PDB entry 9C29 | electron microscopy, 8.00 A resolution (low resolution: residue-level contacts below are approximate; hydrogen-bond / salt-bridge calls are withheld) | chains A and I of the 20 polymer chains in the assembly

# Chain A (and I)
Protein: Integrase
Source organism: HIV-1 06TG.HT008
Notes: EC 2.7.7.-, 3.1.-.-; chain I of this document is another copy of the same molecule, construct and numbering; everything in this record applies to it too
UniProtKB: P12497 (POL_HV1N5); residues 1-288 here correspond to UniProt positions 1148-1435 (UniProt number = residue number + 1147)
Sequence (288 residues; row label = number of the first residue in the row):
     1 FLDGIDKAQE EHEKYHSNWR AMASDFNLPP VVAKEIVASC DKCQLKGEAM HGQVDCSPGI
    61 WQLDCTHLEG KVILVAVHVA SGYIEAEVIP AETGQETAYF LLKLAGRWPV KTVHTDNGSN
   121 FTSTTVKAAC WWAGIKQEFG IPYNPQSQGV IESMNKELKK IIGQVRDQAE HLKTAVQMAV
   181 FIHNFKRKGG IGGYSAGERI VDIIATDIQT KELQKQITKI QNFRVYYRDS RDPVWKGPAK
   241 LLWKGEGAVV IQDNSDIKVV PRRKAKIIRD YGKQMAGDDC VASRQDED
Unresolved in the structure: 229-235, 269-288
Curated features (UniProtKB/Swiss-Prot):
  - zinc finger: Asp3 to Gln44 (Integrase-type)
  - DNA-binding region: Phe223 to Asp270 (Integrase-type)
  - binding site (Zn(2+)): His12, His16, Cys40, Cys43
  - binding site (Mg(2+)): Asp64, Asp116, Glu152
Bound ions: Mg2+: Cys65 (shared with 1 residue of chain R)
Reported in the primary citation:
  - catalytic residues: Asp64, Asp116, Glu152 (citing earlier work)
  - mutagenesis - E35K, K240E: decreased catalytic activity
  - mutagenesis - E35K, K215E, K219E, K240E, K244E, R262E: decreased binding to RNA
  - mutagenesis - H12N, K240E (4-fold): decreased stability
  - mutagenesis - E11K/K186E: unchanged binding to RNA

# Chain A / chain I interface
Pairs across the interface (14):
  Tyr15(A) - Lys186(I)
  Ser17(A) - Lys186(I)
  Asn18(A) - Lys186(I)
  Arg20(A) - Lys188(I)
  Ala21(A) - Lys186(I)
  Ala21(A) - Lys188(I)
  Ile182(A) - Tyr15(I)
  Lys186(A) - Tyr15(I)
  Lys186(A) - Ser17(I)
  Lys186(A) - Asn18(I)
  Lys186(A) - Ala21(I)
  Arg187(A) - Ala21(I)
  Lys188(A) - Arg20(I)
  Lys188(A) - Ala21(I)
Other interface residues (no listed pair), chain A (10 interface residues in all): Gln164
Other interface residues (no listed pair), chain I (10 interface residues in all): Lys42, Ile182, Arg187

# Summary
The chain A/chain I interface involves 10 residues from each chain. From UniProt: a DNA-binding region, 4
Zn2+-binding residues and 3 Mg2+-binding residues on chain A. The paper reports catalytic residues Asp64(A),
Asp116(A) and Glu152(A); E35K, K215E and K219E of chain A, among others, reduce binding to RNA; 8
substitutions were tested in all.
Chain A and chain I are both Integrase (HIV-1 06TG.HT008); the structure, Hexadecamer of NL4-3 WT HIV-1
intasome, was determined by electron microscopy together with 9BW9 from the same study.
